PDB entry 4V58 | X-ray diffraction, 3.10 A resolution | chains B and H of the 12 polymer chains in the assembly

Chain B:
Name: Fatty acid synthase alpha subunits
Source organism: Thermomyces lanuginosus
Chain sequence (1878 residues; each row starts with the number of its first residue):
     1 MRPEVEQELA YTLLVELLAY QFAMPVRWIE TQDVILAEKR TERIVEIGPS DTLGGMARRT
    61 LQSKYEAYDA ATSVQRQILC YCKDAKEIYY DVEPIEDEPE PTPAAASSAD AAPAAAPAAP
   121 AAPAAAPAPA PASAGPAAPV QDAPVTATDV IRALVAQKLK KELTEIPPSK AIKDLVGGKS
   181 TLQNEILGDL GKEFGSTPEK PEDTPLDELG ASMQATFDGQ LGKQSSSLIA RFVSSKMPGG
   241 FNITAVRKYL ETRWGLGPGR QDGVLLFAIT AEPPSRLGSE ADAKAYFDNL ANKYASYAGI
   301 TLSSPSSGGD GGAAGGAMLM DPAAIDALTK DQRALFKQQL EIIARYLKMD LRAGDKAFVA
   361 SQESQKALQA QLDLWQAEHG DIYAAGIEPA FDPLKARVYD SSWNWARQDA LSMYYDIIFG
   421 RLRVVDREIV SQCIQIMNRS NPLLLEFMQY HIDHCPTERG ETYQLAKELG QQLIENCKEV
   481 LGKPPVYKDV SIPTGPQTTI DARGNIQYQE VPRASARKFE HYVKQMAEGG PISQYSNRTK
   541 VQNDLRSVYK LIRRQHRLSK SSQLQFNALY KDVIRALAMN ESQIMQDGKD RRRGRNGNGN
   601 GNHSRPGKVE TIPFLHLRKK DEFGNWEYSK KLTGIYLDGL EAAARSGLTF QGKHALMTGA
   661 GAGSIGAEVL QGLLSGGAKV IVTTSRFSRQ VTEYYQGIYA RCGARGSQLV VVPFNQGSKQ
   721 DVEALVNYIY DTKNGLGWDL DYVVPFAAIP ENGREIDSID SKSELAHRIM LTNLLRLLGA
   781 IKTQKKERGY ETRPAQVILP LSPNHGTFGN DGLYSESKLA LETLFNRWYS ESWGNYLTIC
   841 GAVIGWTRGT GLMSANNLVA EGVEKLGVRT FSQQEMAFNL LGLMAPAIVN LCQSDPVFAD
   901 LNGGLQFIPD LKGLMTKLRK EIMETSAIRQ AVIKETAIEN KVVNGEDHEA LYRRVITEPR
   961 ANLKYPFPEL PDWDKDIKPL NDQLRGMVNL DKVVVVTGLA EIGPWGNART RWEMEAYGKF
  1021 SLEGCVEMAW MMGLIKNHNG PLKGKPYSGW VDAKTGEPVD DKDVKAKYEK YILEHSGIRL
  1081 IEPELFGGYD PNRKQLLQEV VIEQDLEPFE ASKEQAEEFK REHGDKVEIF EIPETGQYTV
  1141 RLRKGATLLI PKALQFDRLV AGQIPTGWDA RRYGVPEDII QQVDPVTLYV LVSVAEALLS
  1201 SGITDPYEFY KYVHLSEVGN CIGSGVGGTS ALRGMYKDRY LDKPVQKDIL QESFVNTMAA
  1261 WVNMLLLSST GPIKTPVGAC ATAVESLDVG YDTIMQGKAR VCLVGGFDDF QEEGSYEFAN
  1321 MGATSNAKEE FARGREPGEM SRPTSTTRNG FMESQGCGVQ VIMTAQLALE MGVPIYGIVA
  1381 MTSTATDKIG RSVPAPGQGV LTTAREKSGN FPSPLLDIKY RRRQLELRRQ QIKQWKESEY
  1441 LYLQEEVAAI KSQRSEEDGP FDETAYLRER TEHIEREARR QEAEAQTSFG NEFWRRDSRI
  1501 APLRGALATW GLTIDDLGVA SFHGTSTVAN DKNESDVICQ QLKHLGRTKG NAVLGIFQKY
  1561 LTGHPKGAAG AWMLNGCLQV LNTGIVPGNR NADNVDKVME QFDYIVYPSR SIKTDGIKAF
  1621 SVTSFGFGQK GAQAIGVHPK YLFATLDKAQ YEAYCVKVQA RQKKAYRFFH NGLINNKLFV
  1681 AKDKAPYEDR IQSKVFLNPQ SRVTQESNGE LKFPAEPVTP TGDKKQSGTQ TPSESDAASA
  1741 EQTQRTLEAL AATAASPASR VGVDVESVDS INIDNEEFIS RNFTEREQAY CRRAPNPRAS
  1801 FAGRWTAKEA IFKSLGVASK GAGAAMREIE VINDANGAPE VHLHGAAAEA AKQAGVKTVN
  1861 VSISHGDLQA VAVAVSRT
Disordered / not traced: 95-324, 587-607, 1716-1878

Chain H:
Name: Fatty acid synthase beta subunits
Source organism: Thermomyces lanuginosus
Chain sequence (2060 residues; numbered 19 to 2078; the number before each row is that of its first residue):
    19 QSLRPLVLTH GSLEFSFLVP TSLHFQAAQL KDSFLATLPQ PTEELAQDDE PSSVVELVAR
    79 YIAFVAHEVD EGDEDAHPTN LEVLKLILNE FERAFMRGND VHAIAANVAG ITAKKIGVVR
   139 AYYAGRAAAG RAPKPYDSAL FRAAAENNVK IYSIFGGQGN IEEYFDELRE IYTTYPSFVE
   199 DLITSIAELL QSLAREWDAV KQYPKGLDIL QWLHNPESQP DTDYLVSAPV SFPLIGLVQL
   259 AHYMITCKTL GREPGELLER FSGTTGHSQG IVVAAAIATA RTWDEFATAA KRAVELLFWI
   319 GLRSQQAYPR TSLAPSTLQD SVENGEGTPT PMLSIRDLTR SAVQEHIDAT NQHLPEDRHI
   379 GISLVNSARN FVVTGPPISL YGLNLRLRKV KAPTGLDQNR IPFTQRKARF VNRFLPITAP
   439 FHSPYLAGAH AHILGDVDDM KIPASSLVIP VYDTKTGQDL RELGDEDIIP ELVRMITYDP
   499 VNWETATVFP DATHIVDFGP GGVSGIGVLT NRNKDGTGVR VILAGAIDGT NTEVGYKPEL
   559 FDRDDNAVQF AVDWVKEHGP RLVKTSVGQT FVDTKMSRLL GVPPVMVAGM TPTTVPWDFV
   619 AATMNAGYHI ELAGGGYYNA QKMSDAISKI EKAIPPGRGI TVNLIYVNPR AMGWQIPLLG
   679 RLRADGVPIE GLTIGAGVPS IEVANEYIQT LGIRHISFKP GSVDAIQQVI NIAKANPTFP
   739 IILQWTGGRG GGHHSFEDFH QPILLMYSRI RKCSNIVLVA GSGFGGSEDT YPYLTGSWST
   799 KFGYPPMPFD GCMFGSRMMT AKEAHTSKQA KQAIVDAPGV DDDQWENTYK RPTGGVITVL
   859 SEMGEPIHKL ATRGVLFWKE LDDKIFSLDR SKRVAELKKR RDYIIKKLND DFQKVWFGRN
   919 SAGEPVDLED MTYAEVVHRM VELMYVKHEK RWIDPSLKKL TGDFIRRVEE RFTSVEGQPS
   979 LLQNYSDLDE PYPAVDRILA AYPEASTQLI NAQDVQHFLL LCQRRGQKPV PFVPALDENF
  1039 EYWFKKDSLW QSEDIEAVYG QDVGRTCILQ GPVAAKYSKV IDEPIKDILD GIHNDHIKFL
  1099 LRDLYDGKEE NVPVIEYFGG RILKATDEEP DIDGLTASRD ANKISYRLSN APSANLPDVD
  1159 SFMQLIAGNS YSWRHAMFTT EVFVQGHRFQ TNPLKRLFAP TRGMYVEITN PDDPAKTVIS
  1219 VREPSQSAKL VKTVEIKLVG DNEIALTLFE GRTAEGGVVP LTFRFTYHPE AGYAPIREVM
  1279 EGRNDRIKEF YYRVWFAEKE VPFDTPLTAV FDGGREIVNA QAVADFVHAV GNTGEAFVDR
  1339 GKDFFAPMDF AIVVGWKAIT KPIFPRKIDG DLLKLVHLSN GYRMVPGAEP LKVGDVLDTT
  1399 AQINAVINQD SGKMVEVCGT LKRDGKPVMY VTSQFLYRGV YTDYENTFQR KDEVPMQLHI
  1459 ATPQDLAVLR SKEWFKLDDQ HDIELLGQTL VFRLQSLVRF KNKNVYSSVQ TIGQVLLELP
  1519 TKEIIQVASV DYEAGESHGN PVIDYLQRHG SSIEQPVNFE NPIPLSGKTP LELRAPASNE
  1579 NYARVSGDYN PIHVSRVFSS YANLPGTITH GMYTSAAVRS LVETWAAENN IGRVRSYHVN
  1639 MVGMVLPNDA ITVKLEHVGM IAGRKIIKVD ARNKDTDESV LQGEAEVEQP VTAYVFTGQG
  1699 SQEQGMGMDL YATSPVAKEV WDRADKHFRE NYGFSIIDIV KNNPKELTVH FGGPRGKIIR
  1759 QNYMSMTFET VNADGSIKTE KIFKEVDENS TSYTYRSPSG LLSATQFTQP ALTLMEKASF
  1819 EDMRSKGLVQ RDSTFAGHSL GEYSALVALA DVMPIESLVS VVFYRGLTMQ VAVERDEQGR
  1879 SNYAMCAVNP SRISPTFTEQ ALQYVVENIA EVTGWLLEIV NYNVANMQYV AAGDLRALDT
  1939 LANVLNILKM QKIDIQALMQ SMSLEDVRAH LVEIIQECRK QTEAKPQPVQ LERGFATIPL
  1999 RGIDVPFHST FLRSGVKPFR SFLLKKINKT TIDPSKLIGK YIPNVTAKPF EISKEYFEEV
  2059 HRLTGSPKIA NILANWDKYE
Ligand contacts: FMN (flavin mononucleotide): Ala606, Gly607, Met608, Thr609, Pro610, Asn661, Ile663, Gly693, Ala694, Lys717, Thr744, Arg747, Gly748, Gly749, Ser780, Gly781, Phe782, Met811, Phe812, Gly813, Ser814, Met817, Leu1067, Gln1068, Gly1069, Ala1072

How chain B and chain H interact:
Pairs across the interface - 251 pairs, chain B then chain H:
  Met1(B) with Glu2078(H), hydrogen bond (backbone-backbone)
  Arg2(B) with Lys2076(H), hydrogen bond (side chain-backbone); Glu2078(H), salt bridge
  Val5(B) with Tyr2077(H)
  Glu6(B) with Pro2032(H); Ile2050(H)
  Gln7(B) with Lys2027(H), hydrogen bond (side chain-backbone); Thr2028(H), hydrogen bond (side chain-backbone); Ile2030(H), hydrogen bond (side chain-backbone); Pro2032(H)
  Glu8(B) with Lys2027(H), salt bridge
  Leu9(B) with Ile2050(H), hydrophobic; Phe2055(H), hydrophobic; Trp2074(H), hydrophobic; Tyr2077(H), hydrophobic
  Ala10(B) with Phe2048(H)
  Tyr11(B) with Leu2022(H); Ile2025(H), hydrogen bond (side chain-backbone); Asn2026(H); Lys2027(H); Ile2030(H), hydrophobic
  Thr12(B) with Lys2066(H)
  Leu13(B) with Phe2048(H), hydrophobic; Glu2049(H); Tyr2054(H), hydrophobic; Phe2055(H), hydrophobic; Val2058(H), hydrophobic
  Leu14(B) with Leu1844(H), hydrophobic; Val1850(H), hydrophobic; Leu2035(H), hydrophobic; Tyr2039(H), hydrophobic
  Val15(B) with Leu2021(H); Leu2022(H), hydrophobic
  Glu16(B) with Arg2018(H), salt bridge; Ser2064(H); Lys2066(H)
  Leu17(B) with Pro2041(H), hydrophobic; Thr2044(H); Phe2048(H), hydrophobic
  Leu18(B) with Tyr1841(H), hydrogen bond (backbone-side chain); Leu1844(H), hydrophobic; Leu2021(H), hydrophobic; Tyr2039(H)
  Ala19(B) with Val2014(H); Phe2017(H), hydrophobic; Arg2018(H); Leu2021(H)
  Tyr20(B) with Val2014(H), hydrophobic; Arg2018(H), hydrogen bond; Thr2062(H); Gly2063(H); Ser2064(H); Pro2065(H)
  Gln21(B) with Ser1837(H); Glu1840(H); Tyr1841(H); Arg1863(H); His2006(H); Asn2042(H), hydrogen bond
  Phe22(B) with Arg1863(H); Met1867(H), hydrophobic; Phe2005(H); His2006(H), hydrogen bond (backbone-backbone); Ser2007(H); Leu2010(H); Phe2017(H), hydrophobic
  Ala23(B) with Ser2007(H); Leu2010(H); Arg2011(H)
  Met24(B) with His2006(H); Val2043(H), hydrophobic; Leu2061(H)
  Pro25(B) with Ile1917(H); Val1918(H); His2006(H); Asn2042(H)
  Val26(B) with His1836(H); Val1918(H), hydrogen bond (backbone-backbone); Asn1919(H); Tyr1920(H), hydrogen bond (backbone-backbone); His2006(H); Asn2042(H)
  Arg27(B) with Asn2042(H); Val2043(H), hydrogen bond (side chain-backbone); Ala2045(H)
  Trp28(B) with Val1693(H), hydrophobic; Gly1835(H); His1836(H); Tyr1920(H), hydrogen bond (backbone-backbone); Asn1921(H)
  Ile29(B) with Tyr1920(H), hydrogen bond (backbone-backbone); Asn1921(H); Val1922(H); Ala1923(H)
  Glu30(B) with Ala2045(H)
  Thr31(B) with Ala1834(H); Ile2040(H); Pro2041(H)
  Gln32(B) with Asn1921(H)
  Val34(B) with Ile2040(H), hydrophobic; Ala2045(H); Pro2047(H)
  Ile35(B) with Ala1691(H), hydrophobic; Val1693(H), hydrophobic
  Glu38(B) with Lys2046(H), salt bridge
  Lys39(B) with Val1689(H); Thr1832(H); Gly2037(H), hydrogen bond (side chain-backbone); Lys2038(H)
  Thr41(B) with Val1689(H); Thr1690(H); Ala1691(H)
  Glu42(B) with Glu1626(H); Arg1631(H), salt bridge; Pro1688(H); Val1689(H), hydrogen bond (backbone-backbone)
  Arg43(B) with Gln1687(H); Val1689(H), hydrogen bond (backbone-backbone); Thr1690(H); Ala1691(H), hydrogen bond (backbone-backbone)
  Ile44(B) with Ala1691(H)
  Val45(B) with Ala1691(H), hydrogen bond (backbone-backbone); Tyr1692(H); Val1693(H), hydrogen bond (backbone-backbone)
  Glu46(B) with Val1693(H); Thr1695(H)
  Ile47(B) with Val1693(H), hydrogen bond (backbone-backbone); Phe1694(H), hydrophobic; Thr1695(H), hydrogen bond (backbone-side chain); Glu1814(H); Phe1818(H), hydrophobic; Met1821(H), hydrophobic
  Gly48(B) with Thr1695(H); Met1813(H)
  Pro49(B) with Thr1695(H); Ser1699(H); Glu1701(H); Met1704(H), hydrophobic; Leu1810(H), hydrophobic; Met1813(H), hydrophobic
  Ser50(B) with Ser1699(H); Glu1701(H), hydrogen bond
  Thr52(B) with Thr1695(H)
  Leu53(B) with Val1693(H), hydrophobic; Phe1694(H); Thr1695(H)
  Met56(B) with Asn1921(H); Val1922(H); Gln1926(H)
  Arg59(B) with Val1922(H); Met1925(H); Gln1926(H)
  Thr60(B) with Val1922(H); Ala1923(H)
  Ser63(B) with Ala1923(H)
  Lys64(B) with Ala1923(H)
  Tyr81(B) with Ser1817(H); Met1821(H), hydrophobic
  Ile88(B) with Met1821(H), hydrophobic; Leu1826(H)
  Tyr89(B) with Ser1817(H); Asp1820(H), hydrogen bond; Met1821(H), hydrophobic; Leu1826(H), hydrophobic
  Tyr90(B) with Phe1557(H); Ile1561(H); His1655(H); Met1658(H), hydrophobic; Lys1663(H); Gln1687(H), hydrogen bond; Leu1826(H), hydrophobic
  Val92(B) with Asn1559(H), hydrogen bond (backbone-side chain)
  Glu93(B) with Asn1559(H)
  Pro94(B) with Asn1559(H)
  Glu924(B) with Pro1461(H)
  Ile928(B) with Ala1465(H), hydrophobic
  Ala931(B) with Gln1462(H)
  Val932(B) with Ser1469(H)
  Glu935(B) with Val1466(H); Lys1470(H), salt bridge; Tyr1543(H); Arg1546(H), salt bridge; His1547(H), salt bridge
  Ile938(B) with Arg1546(H)
  Glu939(B) with Lys1470(H), salt bridge; Glu1471(H)
  Val942(B) with His1536(H); Gly1537(H); Asp1542(H)
  Val943(B) with Tyr1530(H); Glu1534(H); Ser1535(H); His1536(H), hydrogen bond (backbone-side chain); Pro1539(H), hydrophobic
  Asn944(B) with His1536(H), hydrogen bond (backbone-side chain)
  Gly945(B) with His1536(H)
  Leu951(B) with Asn982(H)
  Arg953(B) with Gln981(H)
  Arg954(B) with Pro977(H); Gln981(H)
  Val955(B) with Arg964(H); Pro977(H); Ser978(H), hydrogen bond (backbone-backbone); Gln981(H), hydrogen bond (backbone-side chain)
  Ile956(B) with Gly975(H); Gln976(H); Pro977(H), hydrophobic
  Thr957(B) with Glu967(H); Glu968(H); Thr971(H); Gln976(H), hydrogen bond (side chain-backbone)
  Glu958(B) with Glu968(H)
  Pro959(B) with Thr971(H); Ser972(H); Val973(H); Glu974(H)
  Arg960(B) with Arg965(H); Glu968(H), salt bridge; Arg969(H); Thr971(H)
  Ala961(B) with Arg969(H), hydrogen bond (backbone-side chain)
  Asn962(B) with Arg969(H); Phe970(H); Gln1006(H), hydrogen bond
  Lys964(B) with Glu1002(H), salt bridge; Gln1006(H)
  Asn1037(B) with Gln1011(H); Gln1014(H)
  Asn1039(B) with Gln1014(H), hydrogen bond; Leu1018(H)
  Tyr1047(B) with Leu1018(H)
  Ser1048(B) with Gln1011(H); His1015(H); Leu1018(H)
  Trp1050(B) with Gln1011(H)
  Asp1061(B) with Arg969(H), salt bridge
  Lys1062(B) with Glu974(H), salt bridge
  Lys1663(B) with Thr1005(H); Leu1007(H)
  Tyr1666(B) with Gln1006(H), hydrogen bond; Leu1007(H), hydrogen bond (side chain-backbone); Ile1008(H); Asn1009(H), hydrogen bond (side chain-backbone)
  Arg1667(B) with Asp925(H), salt bridge; Glu927(H), salt bridge; Asp928(H), salt bridge
  His1670(B) with Asn1009(H), hydrogen bond; Ala1010(H)
  Asn1671(B) with Ala1010(H)
  Ile1674(B) with Ala1010(H); Gln1011(H)
Interface residues without a listed pair, chain B (100 interface residues in all): Arg40, Gln75, Ala927, Leu963, His1038, Gly1049
Interface residues without a listed pair, chain H (147 interface residues in all): Asn1538, Asn1628, Leu1708, Lys1824, Leu1838, Asn1924, Thr2008, Ile2070

Summary:
The interface between chain B and chain H involves 100 residues on one side and 147 on the other, with 39
hydrogen bonds and 16 salt bridges. Polar contacts include Arg2(B)-Glu2078(H), Glu8(B)-Lys2027(H) and
Glu16(B)-Arg2018(H). Bound to chain H: flavin mononucleotide.
Chain B is Fatty acid synthase alpha subunits and chain H is Fatty acid synthase beta subunits, both from
Thermomyces lanuginosus; the structure, Crystal structure of fatty acid synthase from thermomyces lanuginosus
at 3.1 angstrom resolution, was determined by X-ray diffraction.
